Entry 4U6B (X-ray diffraction, 2.30 A resolution); this record covers chains A and C of the 4 polymer chains in the assembly.

# Chain A (and C)
Name: Conserved hypothetical lipoprotein
Organism: Zobellia galactanivorans
Notes: EC 3.2.1.-; chain C of this document is another copy of the same molecule, construct and numbering; everything in this record applies to it too
Reference sequence: F0V1E1 (F0V1E1_ZOBGA); numbering as in UniProt (aligned over 1-433)
Chain sequence (433 residues; row label = number of the first residue in the row):
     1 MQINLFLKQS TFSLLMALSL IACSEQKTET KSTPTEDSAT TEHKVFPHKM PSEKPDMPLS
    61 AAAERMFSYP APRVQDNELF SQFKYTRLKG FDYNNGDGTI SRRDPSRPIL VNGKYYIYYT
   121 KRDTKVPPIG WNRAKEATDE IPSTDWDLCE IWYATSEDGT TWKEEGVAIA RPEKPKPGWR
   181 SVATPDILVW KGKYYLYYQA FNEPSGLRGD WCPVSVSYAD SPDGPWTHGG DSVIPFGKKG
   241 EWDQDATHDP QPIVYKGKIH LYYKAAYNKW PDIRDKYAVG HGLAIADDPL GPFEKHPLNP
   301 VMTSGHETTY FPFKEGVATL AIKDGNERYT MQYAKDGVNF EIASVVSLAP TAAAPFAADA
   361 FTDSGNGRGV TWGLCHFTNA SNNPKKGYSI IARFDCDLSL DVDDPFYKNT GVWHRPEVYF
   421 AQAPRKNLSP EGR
Not modelled in the structure: 1-75, 269-275, 426-433 (chain C: 1-75, 269-276, 426-433)
Bound ions: Ca2+: E78, D397, S399, V402; Na+ near P292 (its only coordinating residue here)
From the paper describing this entry:
  - conformationally variable residues (loop rearrangement): D210, H306, I322 to Y329
  - specificity-determining residues: V279 (proposed by the authors, not directly observed)
  - contacts within the chain: V279-H306 (hydrophobic contact), H306-D324 (hydrophobic contact)
  - self-association interface (contacts with another copy of this molecule): K408 to R425
  - catalytic residues: H306 (by similarity / conservation)

# How chain A and chain C interact
Pairs across the interface (25):
  D139(A) - K239(C)
  K174(A) - P235(C)
  K174(A) - F236(C)  hydrogen bond (backbone-backbone)
  K174(A) - G237(C)  hydrogen bond (side chain-backbone)
  K174(A) - Q244(C)  hydrogen bond (side chain-backbone)
  P175(A) - W211(C)
  P175(A) - P213(C)  hydrophobic
  P175(A) - S232(C)  hydrogen bond (backbone-side chain)
  P175(A) - I234(C)
  P175(A) - F236(C)  hydrophobic
  K176(A) - D231(C)  hydrogen bond (side chain-backbone)
  K176(A) - S232(C)
  R208(A) - E203(C)  salt bridge
  R208(A) - G209(C)
  P213(A) - P175(C)  hydrophobic
  D231(A) - K176(C)  hydrogen bond (backbone-side chain)
  S232(A) - P175(C)  hydrogen bond (side chain-backbone)
  S232(A) - K176(C)
  I234(A) - P175(C)
  P235(A) - K174(C)
  F236(A) - K174(C)  hydrogen bond (backbone-backbone)
  F236(A) - P175(C)  hydrophobic
  G237(A) - K174(C)  hydrogen bond (backbone-side chain)
  K239(A) - D139(C)
  Q244(A) - K174(C)  hydrogen bond (backbone-side chain)
Other interface residues (no listed pair), chain A (18 interface residues in all): E173, P177, W211, K238
Other interface residues (no listed pair), chain C (19 interface residues in all): E173, P177, W179

# Summary
The interface between chain A and chain C involves 18 residues on one side and 19 on the other, with 10
hydrogen bonds and 1 salt bridge. Polar contacts include R208(A)-E203(C), K174(A)-G237(C) and K174(A)-Q244(C).
The Ca2+ site is built by E78(A), D397(A), S399(A) and V402(A). The paper reports the catalytic residue
H306(A); the specificity determinant V279(A).
Chain A and chain C are both Conserved hypothetical lipoprotein (Zobellia galactanivorans); the structure,
Zg3597, a family 117 glycoside hydrolase, produced by the marine bacterium Zobellia galactanivorans, was
determined by X-ray diffraction.
